Entry 1J5N (solution NMR); this record covers chains B and A of the 3 polymer chains in the assembly.

Chain B:
Molecule: 15-nt DNA strand
Sequence (15 nucleotides; each row starts with the number of its first residue):
   101 GGGGTGATTG TTCAG

Chain A:
Name: Nonhistone chromosomal protein 6A
Organism: Saccharomyces cerevisiae
UniProtKB: P11632 (NHP6A_YEAST); residues 1-93 here = UniProt positions 1-93
Amino-acid sequence (93 residues; each row starts with the number of its first residue):
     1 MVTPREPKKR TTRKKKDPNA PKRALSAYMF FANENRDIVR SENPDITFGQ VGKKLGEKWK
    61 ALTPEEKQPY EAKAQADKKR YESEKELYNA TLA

Chain B / chain A interface:
Contacting residue pairs - 29 pairs, chain B then chain A:
  DG104(B) - Val2(A)  phosphate contact
  DT105(B) - Thr3(A)  base contact
  DG106(B) - Arg23(A)  base contact
  DA107(B) - Arg13(A)  phosphate contact
  DA107(B) - Lys16(A)  sugar contact
  DA107(B) - Arg23(A)  base contact
  DT108(B) - Arg13(A)  phosphate contact
  DT108(B) - Lys14(A)  phosphate contact
  DT108(B) - Lys22(A)  phosphate contact
  DT108(B) - Arg23(A)  base contact
  DT109(B) - Arg10(A)  base contact
  DT109(B) - Lys22(A)  phosphate contact
  DT109(B) - Ala24(A)  sugar contact
  DT109(B) - Leu25(A)  phosphate contact
  DT109(B) - Ser26(A)  base contact
  DT109(B) - Met29(A)  base contact
  DG110(B) - Arg10(A)  base contact
  DG110(B) - Leu25(A)  sugar contact
  DG110(B) - Tyr28(A)  base contact
  DG110(B) - Met29(A)  sugar contact
  DG110(B) - Asn33(A)  phosphate contact
  DT111(B) - Asn33(A)  sugar contact
  DT111(B) - Arg36(A)  phosphate contact
  DT112(B) - Arg36(A)  phosphate contact
  DT112(B) - Arg40(A)  phosphate contact
  DT112(B) - Phe48(A)  base contact
  DC113(B) - Arg40(A)  phosphate contact
  DC113(B) - Thr47(A)  sugar contact
  DC113(B) - Phe48(A)  sugar contact
Also at the interface, not in a pair above, chain A (22 interface residues in all): Thr12, Lys15, Ala32, Ile46

In short:
The interface between chain B and chain A involves 10 residues on one side and 22 on the other.
Chain B is a 15-nt DNA strand and chain A is Nonhistone chromosomal protein 6A (Saccharomyces cerevisiae); the
structure, Solution Structure of the Non-Sequence-Specific HMGB protein NHP6A in complex with SRY DNA, was
determined by solution NMR.
